Entry 3PO5 (X-ray diffraction, 2.39 A resolution); this record covers chains A and B of the 3 polymer chains in the assembly.

== Chain A ==
Protein: DNA polymerase I
Source organism: Thermus aquaticus
Notes: EC 2.7.7.7; fragment: Klenow Fragment
Reference sequence: P19821 (DPO1_THEAQ); residue numbers follow UniProt; this construct covers 293-832
Sequence (540 residues; each row starts with the number of its first residue):
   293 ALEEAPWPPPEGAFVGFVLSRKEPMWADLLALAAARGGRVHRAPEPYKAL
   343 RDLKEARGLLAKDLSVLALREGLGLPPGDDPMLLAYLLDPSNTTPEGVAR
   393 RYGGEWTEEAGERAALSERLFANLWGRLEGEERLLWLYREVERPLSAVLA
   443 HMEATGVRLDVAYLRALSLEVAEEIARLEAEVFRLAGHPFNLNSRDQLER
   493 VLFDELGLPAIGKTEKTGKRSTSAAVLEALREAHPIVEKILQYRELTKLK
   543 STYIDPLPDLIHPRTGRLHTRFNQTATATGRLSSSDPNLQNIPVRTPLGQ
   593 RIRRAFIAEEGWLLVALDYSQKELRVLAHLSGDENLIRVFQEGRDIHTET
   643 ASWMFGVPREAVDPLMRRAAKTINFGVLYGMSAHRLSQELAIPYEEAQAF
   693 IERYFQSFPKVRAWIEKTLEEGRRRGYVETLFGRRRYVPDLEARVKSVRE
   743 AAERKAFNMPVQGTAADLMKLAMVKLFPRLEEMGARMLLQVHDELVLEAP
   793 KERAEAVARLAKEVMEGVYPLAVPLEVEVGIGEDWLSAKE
Not modelled in the structure: 293-294, 646-655
Differences from the reference sequence: engineered mutation Lys-614 (Ile in P19821), Lys-747 (Met in P19821)
Residues lining bound ligands: 2',3'-dideoxyadenosine triphosphate (DDS): Arg-587, Ser-612, Gln-613, His-639, Lys-663, Phe-667, Tyr-671, Asp-785
Reported in the primary citation:
  - binding site for 2',3'-dideoxyadenosine triphosphate: Arg-587, Tyr-671
  - conformationally variable residues (side-chain flip): Arg-587, Tyr-671
  - specificity-determining residues: Tyr-671
  - mutagenesis - M747K: increased catalytic activity on dAMP
  - mutagenesis - I614K (53-fold), I614K/M747K (56-fold): increased catalytic activity on dAMP incorporation opposite abasic

== Chain B ==
Molecule: 12-nt DNA strand
Notes: fragment: DNA primer
Sequence (12 nucleotides; row label = number of the first residue in the row):
   101 GACCACGGCGCX
Modified residues: 2DA (2',3'-dideoxyadenosine-5'-monophosphate) at position 112

== How chain A and chain B interact ==
Contacting residue pairs (39):
  Arg-487(A) with DG107(B), hydrogen bond to the phosphate; DG108(B), salt bridge to the phosphate
  Thr-506(A) with DG107(B), hydrogen bond to the phosphate; DG108(B), phosphate contact
  Glu-507(A) with DG107(B), phosphate contact
  Lys-508(A) with DC106(B), phosphate contact; DG107(B), hydrogen bond to the phosphate
  Thr-509(A) with DC106(B), phosphate contact; DG107(B), hydrogen bond to the phosphate
  Lys-511(A) with DG107(B), sugar contact
  Ser-513(A) with DG108(B), hydrogen bond to the phosphate
  Thr-514(A) with DG108(B), hydrogen bond to the phosphate
  Ser-515(A) with DG108(B), phosphate contact; DC109(B), phosphate contact
  Ala-516(A) with DC109(B), hydrogen bond to the phosphate
  Arg-536(A) with DG108(B), hydrogen bond to the phosphate; DC109(B), salt bridge to the phosphate
  Lys-540(A) with DG108(B), base contact; DC109(B), hydrogen bond to the base; DG110(B), sugar contact
  Leu-541(A) with DG110(B), sugar contact
  Tyr-545(A) with DG110(B), hydrogen bond to the sugar
  Arg-573(A) with 2DA_112(B), base contact
  Asn-580(A) with DG110(B), base contact
  Gln-582(A) with DC111(B), sugar contact
  Asn-583(A) with DG110(B), base contact; DC111(B), sugar contact
  Ile-584(A) with DC111(B), sugar contact
  Pro-585(A) with DG110(B), phosphate contact; DC111(B), phosphate contact
  Val-586(A) with DC111(B), hydrogen bond to the phosphate; 2DA_112(B), phosphate contact
  Arg-587(A) with DC111(B), salt bridge to the phosphate; 2DA_112(B), salt bridge to the phosphate
  Tyr-671(A) with 2DA_112(B), base contact
  Val-783(A) with 2DA_112(B), sugar contact
  His-784(A) with 2DA_112(B), sugar contact
  Asp-785(A) with 2DA_112(B), sugar contact
  Glu-786(A) with 2DA_112(B), sugar contact
Also at the interface, not in a pair above, chain A (31 interface residues in all): Gly-510, Glu-537, Thr-588, Arg-595

== Overview ==
31 residues of chain A face 7 of chain B across their interface; the contacts include 11 hydrogen bonds and 4
salt bridges. Among the polar pairs are Lys-540(A)/DC109(B), Tyr-545(A)/DG110(B) and Arg-487(A)/DG107(B). From
the paper: a binding site for 2',3'-dideoxyadenosine triphosphate at Arg-587(A) and Tyr-671(A); I614K and
I614K/M747K of chain A increase catalytic activity on dAMP incorporation opposite abasic.
Chain A is DNA polymerase I (Thermus aquaticus) and chain B is a 12-nt DNA strand; the structure, Structure of
a mutant of the large fragment of DNA polymerase I from Thermus Auqaticus in ..., was determined by X-ray
diffraction, deposited together with 3PO4 and 3PY8.
